PDB entry 7ETM | electron microscopy, 5.90 A resolution (low resolution: residue-level contacts below are approximate; hydrogen-bond / salt-bridge calls are withheld) | chains I and D of the 12 polymer chains in the assembly

Chain I (and D):
Protein: Portal protein
From: Human cytomegalovirus
Notes: chain D of this document is another copy of the same molecule, construct and numbering; everything in this record applies to it too
Reference sequence: Q6RXD3 (Q6RXD3_HCMV); numbering as in UniProt (aligned over 1-697)
Amino-acid sequence (697 residues; row label = number of the first residue in the row):
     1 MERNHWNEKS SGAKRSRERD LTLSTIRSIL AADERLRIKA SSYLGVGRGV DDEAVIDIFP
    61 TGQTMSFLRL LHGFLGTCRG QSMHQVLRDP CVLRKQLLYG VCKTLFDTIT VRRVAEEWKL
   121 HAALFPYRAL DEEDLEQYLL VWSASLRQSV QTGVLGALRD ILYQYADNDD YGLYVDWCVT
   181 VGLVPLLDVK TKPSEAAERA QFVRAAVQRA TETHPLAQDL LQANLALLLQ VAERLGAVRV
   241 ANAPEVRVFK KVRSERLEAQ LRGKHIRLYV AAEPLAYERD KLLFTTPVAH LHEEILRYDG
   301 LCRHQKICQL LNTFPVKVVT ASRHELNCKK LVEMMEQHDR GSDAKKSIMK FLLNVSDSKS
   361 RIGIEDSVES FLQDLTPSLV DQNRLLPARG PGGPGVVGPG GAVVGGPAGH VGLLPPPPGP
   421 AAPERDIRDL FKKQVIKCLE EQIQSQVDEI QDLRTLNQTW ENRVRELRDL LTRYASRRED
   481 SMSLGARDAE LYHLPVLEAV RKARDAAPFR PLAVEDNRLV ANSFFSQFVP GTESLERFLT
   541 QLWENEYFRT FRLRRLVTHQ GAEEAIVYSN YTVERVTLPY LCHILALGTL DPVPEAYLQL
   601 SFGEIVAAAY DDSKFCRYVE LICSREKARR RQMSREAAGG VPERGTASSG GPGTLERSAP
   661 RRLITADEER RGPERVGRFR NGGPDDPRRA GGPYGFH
Unresolved in the structure: 1-54, 336-343, 355-430, 636-697 (chain D: 1-54, 340-343, 355-433, 636-697)

How chain I and chain D interact:
Contacting residue pairs (162):
  Phe-59(I) / Tyr-277(D)
  Met-65(I) / Glu-278(D)
  Leu-68(I) / Leu-283(D)
  Arg-69(I) / Leu-283(D)
  His-72(I) / Leu-275(D)
  His-72(I) / Leu-283(D)
  His-72(I) / Phe-284(D)
  His-72(I) / Thr-285(D)
  His-72(I) / His-290(D)
  Gly-73(I) / Ala-289(D)
  Gly-73(I) / His-290(D)
  Gly-73(I) / Glu-293(D)
  Phe-74(I) / Glu-293(D)
  Leu-75(I) / Glu-293(D)
  Gly-76(I) / Glu-293(D)
  Thr-77(I) / His-290(D)
  Thr-77(I) / Glu-293(D)
  Thr-77(I) / Glu-294(D)
  Cys-78(I) / Leu-542(D)
  Arg-79(I) / Phe-538(D)
  Arg-79(I) / Gln-541(D)
  Arg-79(I) / Leu-542(D)
  Arg-79(I) / Asn-545(D)
  Ser-82(I) / Asn-545(D)
  Ser-82(I) / Glu-546(D)
  Ser-82(I) / Arg-549(D)
  Met-83(I) / Asn-545(D)
  Met-83(I) / Arg-549(D)
  Gln-85(I) / Thr-285(D)
  Gln-85(I) / His-290(D)
  Gln-85(I) / Arg-549(D)
  Gln-85(I) / Thr-550(D)
  Gln-85(I) / Arg-575(D)
  Val-86(I) / Arg-549(D)
  Arg-88(I) / Thr-285(D)
  Asp-89(I) / Arg-552(D)
  Asp-89(I) / Tyr-571(D)
  Asp-89(I) / Arg-575(D)
  Pro-90(I) / Tyr-571(D)
  Pro-90(I) / Arg-575(D)
  Cys-91(I) / Tyr-571(D)
  Val-92(I) / Arg-552(D)
  Val-92(I) / Tyr-571(D)
  Phe-125(I) / Ala-115(D)
  Phe-125(I) / Arg-625(D)
  Pro-126(I) / Arg-625(D)
  Tyr-127(I) / Arg-625(D)
  Ala-129(I) / Ala-628(D)
  Ala-129(I) / Gln-632(D)
  Leu-130(I) / Arg-631(D)
  Glu-133(I) / Arg-631(D)
  Asp-134(I) / Ala-628(D)
  Asp-134(I) / Arg-631(D)
  Tyr-138(I) / Arg-625(D)
  Val-141(I) / Arg-617(D)
  Ala-144(I) / Arg-617(D)
  Ser-145(I) / Arg-617(D)
  Gln-148(I) / Asp-612(D)
  Gln-148(I) / Arg-617(D)
  Thr-152(I) / Asp-107(D)
  Leu-155(I) / Asp-591(D)
  Arg-159(I) / Cys-582(D)
  Arg-159(I) / Gly-588(D)
  Arg-159(I) / Thr-589(D)
  Arg-159(I) / Leu-590(D)
  Asp-160(I) / Gly-588(D)
  Tyr-163(I) / Glu-574(D)
  Tyr-163(I) / Leu-578(D)
  Tyr-163(I) / Cys-582(D)
  Tyr-163(I) / His-583(D)
  Gln-164(I) / His-583(D)
  Asp-167(I) / Glu-273(D)
  Asn-168(I) / Val-270(D)
  Asn-168(I) / Ala-271(D)
  Asn-168(I) / Glu-273(D)
  Asp-169(I) / Glu-273(D)
  Leu-173(I) / Leu-275(D)
  Asp-176(I) / Thr-285(D)
  Trp-177(I) / Tyr-277(D)
  Arg-209(I) / Thr-104(D)
  Arg-209(I) / Gly-588(D)
  Arg-209(I) / Thr-589(D)
  Glu-212(I) / Asp-107(D)
  Ala-241(I) / Tyr-277(D)
  Asn-242(I) / Pro-274(D)
  Asn-242(I) / Ala-276(D)
  Asn-242(I) / Tyr-277(D)
  Ala-243(I) / Ala-276(D)
  Ala-243(I) / Tyr-277(D)
  Pro-244(I) / Ala-276(D)
  Pro-244(I) / Glu-278(D)
  Val-246(I) / Tyr-277(D)
  Cys-302(I) / Arg-297(D)
  Lys-306(I) / Gly-300(D)
  Lys-306(I) / Leu-301(D)
  Gln-309(I) / Leu-301(D)
  Gln-309(I) / His-304(D)
  Gln-309(I) / Pro-530(D)
  Leu-310(I) / His-304(D)
  Thr-313(I) / His-304(D)
  Thr-313(I) / Cys-308(D)
  Thr-313(I) / Leu-311(D)
  Phe-314(I) / Leu-311(D)
  Pro-315(I) / Leu-311(D)
  Pro-315(I) / Phe-525(D)
  Pro-315(I) / Ser-526(D)
  Val-316(I) / Leu-512(D)
  Val-316(I) / Phe-524(D)
  Val-316(I) / Phe-525(D)
  Lys-317(I) / Ser-523(D)
  Lys-317(I) / Phe-524(D)
  Lys-317(I) / Phe-525(D)
  Lys-317(I) / Ser-526(D)
  Val-318(I) / Ala-521(D)
  Val-318(I) / Asn-522(D)
  Val-318(I) / Ser-523(D)
  Val-319(I) / Val-520(D)
  Val-319(I) / Ala-521(D)
  Val-319(I) / Asn-522(D)
  Thr-320(I) / Asp-516(D)
  Thr-320(I) / Arg-518(D)
  Thr-320(I) / Val-520(D)
  Ala-321(I) / Arg-518(D)
  Ala-321(I) / Val-520(D)
  Ser-322(I) / Arg-518(D)
  Arg-323(I) / Arg-518(D)
  Arg-323(I) / Leu-519(D)
  His-324(I) / Arg-518(D)
  Glu-325(I) / Arg-518(D)
  Asn-462(I) / Asn-517(D)
  Arg-463(I) / Asn-517(D)
  Glu-466(I) / Asp-516(D)
  Glu-466(I) / Asn-517(D)
  Asp-488(I) / Arg-303(D)
  Leu-491(I) / Lys-306(D)
  Tyr-492(I) / Lys-306(D)
  Pro-495(I) / Gly-485(D)
  Leu-497(I) / Met-482(D)
  Val-500(I) / Leu-310(D)
  Val-500(I) / Thr-313(D)
  Arg-504(I) / Arg-510(D)
  Arg-504(I) / Pro-511(D)
  Phe-509(I) / Val-319(D)
  Phe-509(I) / Leu-512(D)
  Phe-509(I) / Ala-513(D)
  Pro-511(I) / Val-514(D)
  Ser-523(I) / Phe-524(D)
  Phe-524(I) / Phe-524(D)
  Phe-525(I) / Phe-524(D)
  Gln-527(I) / Ser-526(D)
  Gln-527(I) / Gln-527(D)
  Gln-527(I) / Phe-528(D)
  Glu-536(I) / Phe-538(D)
  Gln-560(I) / Gln-560(D)
  Glu-563(I) / Arg-549(D)
  Glu-564(I) / Arg-554(D)
  Glu-564(I) / Arg-555(D)
  Glu-564(I) / Val-557(D)
  Ala-565(I) / Arg-554(D)
  Ile-566(I) / Arg-549(D)
  Ser-601(I) / Asn-570(D)
  Phe-602(I) / Glu-574(D)
Interface residues without a listed pair, chain I (104 interface residues in all): Lys-95, His-121, Phe-202, Thr-213, Glu-245, Gln-305, Asn-312, Thr-459, Asp-505, Glu-544, Gln-599
Interface residues without a listed pair, chain D (92 interface residues in all): Lys-103, Val-111, Asn-312, Ser-481, Arg-487, Gly-561, Leu-587, Pro-592, Glu-595, Glu-620, Leu-621, Ser-624, Glu-626

In short:
104 residues of chain I face 92 of chain D across their interface.
Both chains are Portal protein (Human cytomegalovirus). Entry 7ETM (C6 portal vertex in the enveloped virion
capsid) was determined by electron microscopy together with 7ET2, 7ET3, 7ETJ and 7ETO from the same study.
